6Q0W - chains A and B of the 5 polymer chains in the assembly; structure by X-ray diffraction, 2.90 A resolution.

== Chain A ==
Name: DNA damage-binding protein 1
Source organism: Homo sapiens
Notes: fragment: internal deletion of the BPB domain
UniProt: Q16531 (DDB1_HUMAN); the construct has insertions or renumbered stretches relative to UniProt, so the offset changes along the chain: 1-392 = UniProt 1-392; 697-699 = UniProt 393-395; 706-1140 = UniProt 706-1140
Amino-acid sequence (864 residues; each row starts with the number of its first residue; note: 304 numbers in that range are skipped by the numbering (no residue carries them; nothing is unmodelled there); numbers below 1 keep their minus sign (Met-27 is residue -27)):
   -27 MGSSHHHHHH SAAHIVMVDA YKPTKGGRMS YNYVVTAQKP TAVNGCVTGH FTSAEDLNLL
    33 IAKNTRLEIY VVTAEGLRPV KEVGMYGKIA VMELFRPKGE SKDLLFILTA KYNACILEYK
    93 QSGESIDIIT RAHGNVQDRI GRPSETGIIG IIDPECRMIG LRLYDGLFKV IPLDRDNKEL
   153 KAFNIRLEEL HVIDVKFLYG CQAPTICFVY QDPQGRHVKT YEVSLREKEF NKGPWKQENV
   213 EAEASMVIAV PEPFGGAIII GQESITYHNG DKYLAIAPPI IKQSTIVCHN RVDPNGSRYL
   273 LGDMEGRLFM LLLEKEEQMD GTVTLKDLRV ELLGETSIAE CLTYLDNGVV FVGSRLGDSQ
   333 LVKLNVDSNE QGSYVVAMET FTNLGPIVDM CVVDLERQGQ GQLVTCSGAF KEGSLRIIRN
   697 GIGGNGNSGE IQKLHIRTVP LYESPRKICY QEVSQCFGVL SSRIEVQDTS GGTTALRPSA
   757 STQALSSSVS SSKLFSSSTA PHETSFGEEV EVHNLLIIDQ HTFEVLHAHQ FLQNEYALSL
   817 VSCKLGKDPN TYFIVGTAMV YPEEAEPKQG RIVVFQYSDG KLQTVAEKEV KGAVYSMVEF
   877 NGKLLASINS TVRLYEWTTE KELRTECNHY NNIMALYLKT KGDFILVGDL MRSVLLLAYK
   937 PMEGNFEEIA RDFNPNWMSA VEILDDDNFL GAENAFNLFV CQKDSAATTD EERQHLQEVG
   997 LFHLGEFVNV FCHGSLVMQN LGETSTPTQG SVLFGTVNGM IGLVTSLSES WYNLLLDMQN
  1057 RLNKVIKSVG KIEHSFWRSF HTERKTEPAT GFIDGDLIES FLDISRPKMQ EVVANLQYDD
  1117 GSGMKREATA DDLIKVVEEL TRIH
Disordered / not traced: -27 to 0, 697-709, 768-784, 982-983, 1011-1021, 1112-1123
Sequence notes: initiating methionine (-27); expression tag (-26 to 0); linker (700-705)
UniProt features mapped onto this chain:
  - modified residue: Ser2 (N-acetylserine), Lys1067 (N6-acetyllysine), Thr1125 (Phosphothreonine)
  - cross-link: Lys1121 (Glycyl lysine isopeptide (Lys-Gly) (interchain with G-Cter in SUMO2))

== Chain B ==
Name: DDB1- and CUL4-associated factor 15
Source organism: Homo sapiens
Notes: fragment: N-terminal domain
UniProt: Q66K64 (DCA15_HUMAN); numbering as in UniProt (aligned over 34-260)
Amino-acid sequence (276 residues; each row starts with the number of its first residue; numbers below 1 keep their minus sign (Met-15 is residue -15)):
   -15 MDWSHPQFEK SAVGLNDIFE AQKIEWHEGG GGSGENLYFQ GGGRMGRRRE HVLKQLERVK
    45 ISGQLSPRLF RKLPPRVCVS LKNIVDEDFL YAGHIFLGFS KCGRYVLSYT SSSGDDDFSF
   105 YIYHLYWWEF NVHSKLKLVR QVRLFQDEEI YSDLYLTVCE WPSDASKVIV FGFNTRSANG
   165 MLMNMMMMSD ENHRDIYVST VAVPPPGRCA ACQDASRAHP GDPNAQCLRH GFMLHTKYQV
   225 VYPFPTFQPA FQLKKDQVVL LNTSYSLVAC AVSVHS
Disordered / not traced: -15 to 32, 98-102, 164-170, 201-207, 260
Sequence notes: initiating methionine (-15); expression tag (-14 to 33)
UniProt features mapped onto this chain:
  - binding site (Zn(2+)): Cys193, Cys196, Cys211, His214
  - binding site (E7820): Phe231, Ala234, Phe235
  - modified residue: Ser50 (Phosphoserine)
  - mutagenesis: Val90 (V90D: Abolished interaction with DDB1, DDA1 and RBM39 in presence of indisulam), Leu91 (L91P: Abolished interaction with DDB1, DDA1 and RBM39 in presence of indisulam), Trp112 (W112R: Abolished interaction with DDB1, DDA1 and RBM39 in presence of indisulam), Phe129 (F129S/V: Abolished interaction with DDB1, DDA1 and RBM39 in presence of indisulam), Val182 (V182D: Decreased interaction with DDB1, DDA1 and RBM39 in presence of indisulam), Cys196 (C196Y: Decreased interaction with DDB1, DDA1 and RBM39 in presence of indisulam), Gln232 (Q232R: Decreased interaction with RBM39 in presence of indisulam, without affecting interaction with DDA1 and DDB1), Leu244 (L244P: Decreased interaction with DDB1, DDA1 and RBM39 in presence of indisulam)
Metal / ion sites: Zn2+: Cys193, Cys196, Cys211
Small-molecule neighbours: Indisulam (EF6; N~1~-(3-chloro-1H-indol-7-yl)benzene-1,4-disulfonamide): Thr230, Phe231, Gln232, Pro233, Ala234, Phe235
From the paper describing this entry:
  - binding site for Indisulam: Ala234, Phe235

== Interface between chain A and chain B ==
Residue-residue contacts - 76 pairs, chain A then chain B:
  Arg114(A) with Arg52(B)
  Pro115(A) with Arg52(B), hydrogen bond (backbone-side chain)
  Ser116(A) with Arg52(B)
  Glu117(A) with Arg52(B); Arg55(B), salt bridge
  Asp137(A) with Arg52(B), salt bridge
  Leu328(A) with Ile45(B)
  Pro358(A) with Lys44(B); Ile45(B), hydrophobic
  Val360(A) with Lys44(B); Ile45(B), hydrophobic
  Phe382(A) with Ile45(B), hydrophobic
  Arg722(A) with Glu41(B), salt bridge
  Tyr812(A) with Lys38(B), hydrogen bond
  Leu814(A) with Leu37(B), hydrophobic
  Ala834(A) with Leu37(B), hydrophobic
  Val836(A) with His35(B); Leu37(B), hydrophobic
  Glu839(A) with Arg33(B), hydrogen bond (backbone-side chain)
  Glu840(A) with His35(B)
  Ala841(A) with Arg33(B); His35(B), hydrogen bond (backbone-side chain); Val36(B), hydrogen bond (backbone-backbone); Pro58(B)
  Glu842(A) with His35(B); Val36(B); Pro58(B); Pro59(B); Arg60(B), salt bridge
  Pro843(A) with His35(B); Val36(B); Leu37(B), hydrophobic
  Tyr871(A) with Leu37(B); Leu40(B), hydrophobic
  Tyr906(A) with Val116(B); His117(B)
  Asn907(A) with Asn115(B); Val116(B); His117(B); Ser118(B), hydrogen bond
  Asn908(A) with Val61(B); Val116(B)
  Ile909(A) with Arg60(B); Val61(B); Val116(B), hydrophobic
  Met910(A) with Leu40(B), hydrophobic; Arg60(B)
  Leu926(A) with Leu40(B), hydrophobic; Leu49(B), hydrophobic; Phe54(B), hydrophobic
  Met927(A) with Arg60(B)
  Arg928(A) with Phe114(B), hydrogen bond (side chain-backbone); Asn115(B); Val116(B)
  Glu944(A) with Asn115(B), hydrogen bond
  Arg947(A) with Glu113(B), salt bridge; Phe114(B)
  Phe949(A) with Arg88(B)
  Trp953(A) with Leu49(B), hydrophobic; Pro51(B), hydrophobic
  Met954(A) with Leu49(B)
  Asn970(A) with Leu49(B), hydrogen bond (side chain-backbone)
  Phe972(A) with Gly47(B)
  Asp980(A) with Arg192(B), salt bridge
  Thr984(A) with Arg192(B), hydrogen bond
  Glu987(A) with Arg88(B), salt bridge
  Glu988(A) with Arg192(B)
  His991(A) with Pro190(B); Gly191(B)
  Phe1003(A) with Val43(B), hydrophobic; Gly47(B)
  Asn1005(A) with Lys44(B), hydrogen bond (side chain-backbone)
  Val1033(A) with Lys44(B); Ile45(B); Ser46(B); Gly47(B)
Also at the interface, not in a pair above, chain A (50 interface residues in all): Ala381, Met835, Tyr837, Ala869, Ser886, Leu912, Ser981
Also at the interface, not in a pair above, chain B (35 interface residues in all): Glu34, Ser50, Gly87, Gln197

== In short ==
50 residues of chain A face 35 of chain B across their interface; the contacts include 11 hydrogen bonds and 7
salt bridges. Polar pairs include Glu117(A)-Arg55(B), Asp137(A)-Arg52(B) and Arg722(A)-Glu41(B). Bound to
chain B: Indisulam. From the paper: a binding site for Indisulam at Ala234(B) and Phe235(B).
Chain A is DNA damage-binding protein 1 and chain B is DDB1- and CUL4-associated factor 15, both from Homo
sapiens; the structure, Structure of DDB1-DDA1-DCAF15 complex bound to Indisulam and RBM39, was determined by
X-ray diffraction, deposited together with 6Q0R and 6Q0V.
